Entry 8HA0 (electron microscopy, 2.62 A resolution); this record covers chains P and R of the 6 polymer chains in the assembly.

== Chain P ==
Molecule: Parathyroid hormone
From: Homo sapiens
UniProtKB: P01270 (PTHY_HUMAN); residues 1-34 here correspond to UniProt positions 32-65 (UniProt number = residue number + 31)
Chain sequence (34 residues; numbered 1 to 34; the number before each row is that of its first residue):
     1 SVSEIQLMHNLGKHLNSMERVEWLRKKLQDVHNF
What the authors report for this chain:
  - conformationally variable residues: His32

== Chain R ==
Molecule: Parathyroid hormone/parathyroid hormone-related peptide receptor
From: Homo sapiens
UniProtKB: Q03431 (PTH1R_HUMAN); numbering as in UniProt (aligned over 27-502)
Chain sequence (476 residues; each row starts with the number of its first residue):
    27 DADDVMTKEEQIFLLHRAQAQCEKRLKEVLQRPASIMESDKGWTSASTSG
    77 KPRKDKASGKLYPESEEDKEAPTGSRYRGRPCLPEWDHILCWPLGAPGEV
   127 VAVPCPDYIYDFNHKGHAYRRCDRNGSWELVPGHNRTWANYSECVKFLTN
   177 ETREREVFDRLAMIYTVGYSVSLASLTVAVLILAYFRRLHCTRNYIHMHL
   227 FLSFMLRAVSIFVKDAVLYSGATLDEAERLTEEELRAIAQAPPPPATAAA
   277 GYAGCRVAVTFFLYFLATNYYWILVEGLYLHSLIFMAFFSEKKYLWGFTV
   327 FGWGLPAVFVAVWVSVRATLANTGCWDLSSGNKKWIIQVPILASIVLNFI
   377 LFINIVRVLATKLRETNAGRCDTRQQYRKLLKSTLVLMPLFGVHYIVFMA
   427 TPYTEVSGTLWQVQMHYEMLFNSFQGFFVAIIYCFCNGEVQAEIKKSWSR
   477 WTLALDFRRKARSGSSSYSYGPMVSH
Disordered / not traced: 27-30, 51-104, 173-176, 247-275, 394-398, 482-502
Construct notes: conflict Ala188 (Gly in Q03431), Arg484 (Lys in Q03431)
Disulfides: Cys48-Cys117, Cys108-Cys148, Cys131-Cys170, Cys281-Cys351
What the authors report for this chain:
  - mutagenesis - M32A, E35A, D137A, Y167A, Y195A, R233A, L292A, Y429A, W437A, Q440A, M441A: decreased signaling with Parathyroid hormone (chain P)
  - mutagenesis - D353A, E444A, M445A: unchanged signaling with Parathyroid hormone (chain P)
  - conformationally variable residues (domain motion, helix shift): Lys50, Pro415 to Gly418
  - mutagenesis - D353A, Q364A, M425A, M445A: decreased signaling

== How chain P and chain R interact ==
Contacting residue pairs (71):
  Ser1(P) - Leu368(R)
  Ser1(P) - Phe424(R)  hydrogen bond (backbone-backbone)
  Ser1(P) - Met425(R)  hydrogen bond (backbone-backbone)
  Ser1(P) - Thr427(R)  hydrogen bond (side chain-backbone)
  Ser1(P) - Gln440(R)  hydrogen bond
  Val2(P) - Leu292(R)  hydrophobic
  Val2(P) - Gln364(R)
  Val2(P) - Ile367(R)  hydrophobic
  Ser3(P) - Glu444(R)
  Ser3(P) - Met445(R)
  Ser3(P) - Asn448(R)
  Glu4(P) - Tyr195(R)  hydrogen bond
  Glu4(P) - Arg233(R)  salt bridge
  Glu4(P) - Phe288(R)
  Glu4(P) - Met445(R)
  Glu4(P) - Asn448(R)
  Ile5(P) - Leu289(R)  hydrophobic
  Ile5(P) - Leu292(R)  hydrophobic
  Ile5(P) - Gln364(R)
  Gln6(P) - Tyr429(R)
  Gln6(P) - Trp437(R)
  Gln6(P) - Gln440(R)
  Gln6(P) - Met441(R)
  Leu7(P) - Phe184(R)  hydrophobic
  Leu7(P) - Leu187(R)  hydrophobic
  Leu7(P) - Tyr191(R)  hydrophobic
  Leu7(P) - Met441(R)
  Leu7(P) - Met445(R)  hydrophobic
  Met8(P) - Lys240(R)
  Met8(P) - Tyr245(R)
  Met8(P) - Asp353(R)
  His9(P) - Asp353(R)
  His9(P) - Ser355(R)
  His9(P) - Tyr429(R)
  Asn10(P) - Trp437(R)  hydrogen bond
  Leu11(P) - Tyr245(R)  hydrophobic
  Gly12(P) - Tyr245(R)
  Gly12(P) - Leu354(R)
  Lys13(P) - Val31(R)  hydrogen bond (side chain-backbone)
  Lys13(P) - Leu354(R)
  His14(P) - Glu177(R)
  His14(P) - Glu180(R)  salt bridge
  His14(P) - Arg181(R)
  Leu15(P) - Arg181(R)
  Leu15(P) - Tyr245(R)  hydrophobic
  Asn16(P) - Met32(R)
  Asn16(P) - Thr33(R)
  Asn16(P) - Lys34(R)  hydrogen bond (side chain-backbone)
  Asn16(P) - Glu35(R)  hydrogen bond
  Ser17(P) - Val31(R)
  Glu19(P) - Lys34(R)
  Arg20(P) - Val31(R)
  Arg20(P) - Met32(R)
  Arg20(P) - Lys34(R)
  Arg20(P) - Tyr136(R)
  Arg20(P) - Asp137(R)  salt bridge
  Val21(P) - Asp137(R)
  Trp23(P) - Gln37(R)
  Trp23(P) - Ile38(R)
  Leu24(P) - Ile135(R)  hydrophobic
  Leu24(P) - Asp137(R)
  Leu24(P) - Phe138(R)  hydrophobic
  Arg25(P) - Val171(R)
  Leu28(P) - Phe138(R)  hydrophobic
  Leu28(P) - Val171(R)  hydrophobic
  Asp30(P) - His114(R)  salt bridge
  Val31(P) - Asp113(R)
  Val31(P) - His114(R)
  Val31(P) - Tyr167(R)  hydrophobic
  Phe34(P) - Asp113(R)
  Phe34(P) - His114(R)
Other interface residues (no listed pair), chain P (30 interface residues in all): Met18, Lys27, Asn33
Other interface residues (no listed pair), chain R (55 interface residues in all): Leu41, Ile115, Arg162, Thr163, Leu244, Lys360, Ile363, Ala426, Pro428, Thr430, Val432
From the paper, about this interface:
  - pairs named by the authors: Ser1(P)-Phe424(R), Ser1(P)-Met425(R), Ser1(P)-Thr427(R), Ser1(P)-Gln440(R), Val2(P)-Leu292(R) (hydrophobic contact), Val2(P)-Gln364(R) (hydrophobic contact), Val2(P)-Ile367(R) (hydrophobic contact), Ser3(P)-Glu444(R), Ser3(P)-Met445(R), Ser3(P)-Asn448(R), Glu4(P)-Tyr195(R) (hydrogen bond), Glu4(P)-Arg233(R) (salt bridge), Ile5(P)-Leu289(R) (hydrophobic contact), Ile5(P)-Leu292(R) (hydrophobic contact), Ile5(P)-Gln364(R) (hydrophobic contact), Gln6(P)-Tyr429(R) (hydrophobic contact), Gln6(P)-Trp437(R) (hydrophobic contact), Gln6(P)-Gln440(R) (hydrophobic contact), Gln6(P)-Met441(R) (hydrophobic contact), His9(P)-Asp353(R) (hydrophobic contact), His9(P)-Ser355(R) (hydrophobic contact), His9(P)-Tyr429(R), Asn10(P)-Trp437(R) (hydrogen bond), Asn16(P)-Glu35(R) (hydrogen bond), Glu19(P)-Lys34(R), Arg20(P)-Met32(R), Arg20(P)-Asp137(R) (salt bridge), Val21(P)-Asp137(R) (hydrophobic contact), Trp23(P)-Lys34(R), Trp23(P)-Gln37(R) (hydrophobic contact), Trp23(P)-Ile38(R) (hydrophobic contact)
  - interface residues, chain P: Val21(P), Trp23(P), Leu24(P), Leu28(P), Val31(P), Phe34(P)

== In short ==
The interface between chain P and chain R involves 30 residues on one side and 55 on the other; the contacts
include 9 hydrogen bonds and 4 salt bridges. Among the polar pairs are Glu4(P)-Arg233(R), His14(P)-Glu180(R)
and Arg20(P)-Asp137(R). The authors report contacts between Ser1(P) and Phe424(R), Ser1(P) and Met425(R) and
Ser1(P) and Thr427(R) among others; hydrophobic contacts between Val2(P) and Leu292(R), Val2(P) and Gln364(R)
and Val2(P) and Ile367(R) among others; hydrogen bonds between Glu4(P) and Tyr195(R), Asn10(P) and Trp437(R)
and Asn16(P) and Glu35(R). From the paper: M32A, E35A and D137A of chain R, among others, reduce signaling
with Parathyroid hormone (chain P); interface residues Val21(P), Trp23(P) and Leu24(P) among others; 16
substitutions were tested in all.
Chain P is Parathyroid hormone and chain R is Parathyroid hormone/parathyroid hormone-related peptide
receptor, both from Homo sapiens; the structure, Molecular recognition of two endogenous hormones by the human
parathyroid hormone receptor-1, was determined by electron microscopy, deposited together with 8HAF and 8HAO.
